Entry 9CA8 (electron microscopy, 3.92 A resolution); this record covers chains W and Z of the 20 polymer chains in the assembly.

# Chain W
Molecule: Histone H3.2
Source organism: Xenopus laevis
Reference sequence: P84233 (H32_XENLA); residues 1-135 here correspond to UniProt positions 2-136 (UniProt number = residue number + 1)
Sequence (135 residues; row label = number of the first residue in the row):
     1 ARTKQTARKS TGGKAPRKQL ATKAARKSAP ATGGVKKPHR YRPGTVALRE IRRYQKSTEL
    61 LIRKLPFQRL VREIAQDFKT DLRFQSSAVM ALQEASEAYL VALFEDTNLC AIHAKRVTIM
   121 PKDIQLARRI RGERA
Disordered / not traced: 1-38, 135
Construct notes: variant Ala102 (Gly103 in P84233)
Swiss-Prot annotation at these positions:
  - modified residue: Arg2 (Asymmetric dimethylarginine), Thr3 (Phosphothreonine), Lys4 (Allysine), Gln5 (5-glutamyl dopamine), Thr6 (Phosphothreonine), Arg8 (Citrulline), Lys9 (N6,N6,N6-trimethyllysine), Ser10 (ADP-ribosylserine), Thr11 (Phosphothreonine), Lys14 (N6-(2-hydroxyisobutyryl)lysine), Arg17 (Asymmetric dimethylarginine), Lys18 (N6-(2-hydroxyisobutyryl)lysine), Lys23 (N6-(2-hydroxyisobutyryl)lysine), Arg26 (Citrulline), Lys27 (N6,N6,N6-trimethyllysine), Ser28 (ADP-ribosylserine), Lys36 (N6,N6,N6-trimethyllysine), Lys37 (N6-methyllysine), Tyr41 (Phosphotyrosine), Lys56 (N6,N6,N6-trimethyllysine) and 8 more in UniProt
  - lipidation: Cys110 (S-palmitoyl cysteine)

# Chain Z
Molecule: 285-nt DNA strand
Sequence (285 nucleotides; numbered -105 to 179; the number before each row is that of its first residue; numbers below 1 keep their minus sign (DG-105 is residue -105)):
  -105 GCCAGTGAAT TCGAGCTCGG TACCCGGGGA TCACAGGATG TACATATCTG ACAGCTGCCT
   -45 GGAGACTAGG GAGTAATCCC CTTGGCGGTT AAAACGCGGG GGACAGCGCG TAGCTGCGTT
    15 TAAGCGGTGC TAGAGCTGTC TACGACCAAT TGAGCGGCCT GCGCACCGGG ATTCTCCAGC
    75 AGGGCTTCCC ACGTGCGCAG CAGGACGCAG CGCTGCCTGA AACTCGCGCC GCGAGGAGAG
   135 GGAGGACGAA CGCGCCCCCA CCCCCTTATA TAGGCGCCCT TCGAT
Disordered / not traced: -105 to -59, 77-179

# Chain W / chain Z interface
Contacting residue pairs (17):
  Arg40(W) - DG-8(Z)  base contact
  Arg42(W) - DG-5(Z)  salt bridge to the phosphate
  Arg42(W) - DC70(Z)  salt bridge to the phosphate
  Arg42(W) - DC71(Z)  phosphate contact
  Thr45(W) - DC70(Z)  phosphate contact
  Arg63(W) - DA-14(Z)  phosphate contact
  Arg63(W) - DA-13(Z)  phosphate contact
  Arg72(W) - DT-23(Z)  salt bridge to the phosphate
  Arg83(W) - DC-25(Z)  hydrogen bond to the phosphate
  Arg83(W) - DT-24(Z)  salt bridge to the phosphate
  Lys115(W) - DA-3(Z)  phosphate contact
  Arg116(W) - DA-3(Z)  phosphate contact
  Arg116(W) - DC-2(Z)  phosphate contact
  Val117(W) - DA-3(Z)  hydrogen bond to the phosphate
  Thr118(W) - DA-3(Z)  hydrogen bond to the phosphate
  Met120(W) - DA-3(Z)  phosphate contact
  Met120(W) - DC-2(Z)  phosphate contact
Also at the interface, not in a pair above, chain W (12 interface residues in all): Lys122
Also at the interface, not in a pair above, chain Z (12 interface residues in all): DG-4

# In short
The chain W/chain Z interface involves 12 residues from each chain; the contacts include 3 hydrogen bonds and
4 salt bridges. Polar pairs include Arg83(W)-DC-25(Z), Val117(W)-DA-3(Z) and Thr118(W)-DA-3(Z).
Chain W is Histone H3.2 (Xenopus laevis) and chain Z is a 285-nt DNA strand; the structure, Cryo-EM structure
of human SRCAP-nucleosome complex in the partially-engaged state (composite structure), was determined by
electron microscopy.
